PDB entry 6KEY | X-ray diffraction, 1.24 A resolution | chains A and B

Chain A:
Name: SPRY domain-containing SOCS box protein 2
From: Homo sapiens
UniProtKB: Q99619 (SPSB2_HUMAN); residues 22-220 here = UniProt positions 22-220
Sequence (209 residues; each row starts with the number of its first residue):
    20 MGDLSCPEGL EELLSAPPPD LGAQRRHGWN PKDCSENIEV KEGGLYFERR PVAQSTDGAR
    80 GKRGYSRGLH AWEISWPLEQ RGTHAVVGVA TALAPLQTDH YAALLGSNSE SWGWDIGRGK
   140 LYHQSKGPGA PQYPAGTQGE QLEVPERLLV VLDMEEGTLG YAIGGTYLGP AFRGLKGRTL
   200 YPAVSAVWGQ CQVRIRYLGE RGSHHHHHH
Disordered / not traced: 20, 221-228
Construct notes: expression tag (20-21, 221-228)
UniProt features mapped onto this chain:
  - mutagenesis: Q116 to H119 (Enhances interaction with PAWR)

Chain B:
Name: Nitric oxide synthase, inducible
Notes: EC 1.14.13.39
UniProtKB: P35228 (NOS2_HUMAN); residues 1-9 here correspond to UniProt positions 22-30 (UniProt number = residue number + 21)
Sequence (9 residues; numbered 1 to 9; the number before each row is that of its first residue):
     1 KDINNNVEK
Disordered / not traced: 9
UniProt features mapped onto this chain:
  - motif: D2 to N6 (DINNN-motif)

Interface between chain A and chain B:
Residue-residue contacts - 20 pairs, chain A then chain B:
  R68(A) with N6(B), hydrogen bond
  P70(A) with N5(B); N6(B); V7(B), hydrogen bond (backbone-backbone)
  V71(A) with N6(B), hydrogen bond (backbone-side chain)
  A72(A) with N6(B); V7(B)
  G101(A) with N4(B)
  T102(A) with N4(B), hydrogen bond
  Y120(A) with D2(B), hydrogen bond; N4(B); N6(B), hydrogen bond
  V206(A) with N4(B); N6(B), hydrogen bond (backbone-side chain)
  W207(A) with I3(B); N4(B); N5(B)
  G208(A) with N4(B), hydrogen bond (backbone-backbone); N5(B), hydrogen bond (backbone-side chain); N6(B), hydrogen bond (backbone-side chain)
Also at the interface, not in a pair above, chain A (13 interface residues in all): R69, Q73, Q209

Summary:
The interface between chain A and chain B involves 13 residues on one side and 6 on the other; the contacts
include 10 hydrogen bonds. Among the polar pairs are R68(A)-N6(B), V71(A)-N6(B) and T102(A)-N4(B). UniProt
lists 4 mutagenesis sites on chain A.
Chain A is SPRY domain-containing SOCS box protein 2 (Homo sapiens) and chain B is Nitric oxide synthase,
inducible; the structure, Structural basis for the regulation of inducible nitric oxide synthase (iNOS) by the
SPRY domain-containing SOCS ..., was determined by X-ray diffraction.
